PDB entry 3ZVS | X-ray diffraction, 1.40 A resolution | chain A

[Chain A]
Protein: Archaemetzincin
Source organism: Archaeoglobus fulgidus
Notes: EC 3.-.-.-
UniProtKB: O29917 (AMZA_ARCFU); residues 1-160 here = UniProt positions 1-160
Chain sequence (160 residues; each row starts with the number of its first residue):
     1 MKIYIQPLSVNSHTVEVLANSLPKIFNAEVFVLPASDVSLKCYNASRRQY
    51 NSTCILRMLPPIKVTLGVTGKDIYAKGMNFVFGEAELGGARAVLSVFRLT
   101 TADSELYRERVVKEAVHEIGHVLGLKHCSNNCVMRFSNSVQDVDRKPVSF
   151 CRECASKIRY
Not modelled in the structure: 159-160
Disulfides: Cys-42/Cys-54
Bound ions: Zn2+ site 1: His-117, His-121, His-127 (together with malonate ion); Zn2+ site 2: Cys-128, Cys-132, Cys-151, Cys-154
Ligand contacts:
  - malonate ion (MLI), molecule 1: Leu-40, Tyr-43, Tyr-50, Lys-71
  - malonate ion (MLI), molecule 2: Met-78, Val-81, Phe-82, Gly-83, His-117, Glu-118, His-121, His-127, Phe-136
UniProt features mapped onto this chain:
  - active site: Glu-118 (Proton acceptor)
  - binding site (Zn(2+)): His-117, His-121, His-127, Cys-128, Cys-132, Cys-151, Cys-154
What the authors report for this chain:
  - catalytic residues: Glu-118 (proposed by the authors, not directly observed)
  - Zn2+ coordination: His-117, Cys-132, Cys-151
  - binding site for malonate ion: Phe-136, Arg-152
  - conformationally variable residues (loop rearrangement, side-chain flip): Met-78, Phe-80, Phe-82, Phe-136, Asn-138
  - specificity-determining residues: Glu-114, Lys-146

[Summary]
Chain A binds malonate ion. His-117, His-121 and His-127 form the Zn2+ site 1. The Zn2+ site 2 is built by
Cys-128, Cys-132, Cys-151 and Cys-154. From UniProt: active-site residue Glu-118 and 7 Zn2+-binding residues.
The paper reports the catalytic residue Glu-118; a binding site for malonate ion at Phe-136 and Arg-152.
Chain A is Archaemetzincin (Archaeoglobus fulgidus); the structure, Crystal structure of Archaemetzincin
(AmzA) from Archaeoglobus fulgidus at 1.4 A resolution complexed with malonate, was determined by X-ray
diffraction (same publication as 4A3W and 4AXQ).
